3VXN - chains A and B of the 3 polymer chains in the assembly; structure by X-ray diffraction, 1.95 A resolution.

[Chain A]
Molecule: HLA class I histocompatibility antigen, A-24 alpha chain
Source organism: Homo sapiens
UniProt: P05534 (1A24_HUMAN); residues 1-274 here correspond to UniProt positions 25-298 (UniProt number = residue number + 24)
Sequence (275 residues; numbered 0 to 274; the number before each row is that of its first residue; numbering starts at 0):
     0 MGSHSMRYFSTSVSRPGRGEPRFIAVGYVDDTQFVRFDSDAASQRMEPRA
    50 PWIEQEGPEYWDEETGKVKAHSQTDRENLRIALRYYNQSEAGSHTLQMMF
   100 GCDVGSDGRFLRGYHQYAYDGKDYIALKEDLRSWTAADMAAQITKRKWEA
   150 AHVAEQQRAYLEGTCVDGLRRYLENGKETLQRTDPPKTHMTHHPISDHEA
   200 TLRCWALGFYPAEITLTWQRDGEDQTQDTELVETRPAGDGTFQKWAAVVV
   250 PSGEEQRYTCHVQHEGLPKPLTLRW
Unresolved in the structure: 0
Disulfide bonds: Cys101-Cys164, Cys203-Cys259
Sequence notes: expression tag (0)

[Chain B]
Molecule: Beta-2-microglobulin
Source organism: Homo sapiens
UniProt: P61769 (B2MG_HUMAN); residues 1-99 here correspond to UniProt positions 21-119 (UniProt number = residue number + 20)
Sequence (100 residues; each row starts with the number of its first residue; numbering starts at 0):
     0 MIQRTPKIQVYSRHPAENGKSNFLNCYVSGFHPSDIEVDLLKNGERIEKV
    50 EHSDLSFSKDWSFYLLYYTEFTPTEKDEYACRVNHVTLSQPKIVKWDRDM
Unresolved in the structure: 0
Disulfide bonds: Cys25-Cys80
Sequence notes: expression tag (0)
Curated features (UniProtKB/Swiss-Prot):
  - modified residue: Gln2 (Pyrrolidone carboxylic acid)
  - glycosylation: Ile1 (N-linked (Glc) (glycation) isoleucine), Lys19 (N-linked (Glc) (glycation) lysine), Lys41 (N-linked (Glc) (glycation) lysine), Lys48 (N-linked (Glc) (glycation) lysine), Lys58 (N-linked (Glc) (glycation) lysine), Lys91 (N-linked (Glc) (glycation) lysine), Lys94 (N-linked (Glc) (glycation) lysine)

[Interface between chain A and chain B]
Pairs across the interface - 54 pairs, chain A then chain B:
  Phe8(A) - Ser55(B)
  Phe8(A) - Phe56(B)  hydrophobic
  Ser9(A) - Phe56(B)
  Thr10(A) - Phe56(B)
  Thr10(A) - Phe62(B)
  Val12(A) - Ser33(B)
  Ile23(A) - Leu54(B)  hydrophobic
  Val25(A) - Asp53(B)
  Val25(A) - Leu54(B)
  Val25(A) - Ser55(B)
  Tyr27(A) - Ser55(B)
  Tyr27(A) - Tyr63(B)  hydrogen bond
  Gln32(A) - Asp53(B)  hydrogen bond
  Arg35(A) - Asp53(B)  salt bridge
  Arg48(A) - Asp53(B)  salt bridge
  Gln96(A) - His31(B)
  Gln96(A) - Phe56(B)
  Gln96(A) - Trp60(B)  hydrogen bond (side chain-backbone)
  Gln96(A) - Phe62(B)
  Met97(A) - Phe56(B)
  Gln115(A) - Trp60(B)
  Tyr116(A) - Trp60(B)
  Ala117(A) - Trp60(B)  hydrophobic
  Asp119(A) - Ile1(B)
  Asp119(A) - His31(B)
  Gly120(A) - Arg3(B)  hydrogen bond (backbone-side chain)
  Gly120(A) - His31(B)  hydrogen bond (backbone-side chain)
  Lys121(A) - Ile1(B)
  Asp122(A) - Trp60(B)  hydrogen bond
  Thr190(A) - Asp98(B)  hydrogen bond
  His192(A) - Asp98(B)  salt bridge
  Arg202(A) - Asp98(B)  salt bridge
  Arg202(A) - Met99(B)  hydrogen bond (side chain-backbone)
  Trp204(A) - Asp98(B)  hydrogen bond
  Trp204(A) - Met99(B)  hydrophobic
  Val231(A) - Gln8(B)
  Glu232(A) - Gln8(B)  hydrogen bond (backbone-side chain)
  Glu232(A) - Ser28(B)
  Thr233(A) - Tyr26(B)
  Arg234(A) - Gln8(B)  hydrogen bond
  Arg234(A) - Tyr10(B)
  Arg234(A) - Tyr26(B)
  Arg234(A) - Met99(B)  hydrogen bond
  Pro235(A) - Tyr10(B)  hydrogen bond (backbone-side chain)
  Pro235(A) - Tyr26(B)
  Pro235(A) - Leu65(B)  hydrophobic
  Ala236(A) - Arg12(B)  hydrogen bond (backbone-side chain)
  Ala236(A) - Asn24(B)  hydrogen bond (backbone-side chain)
  Gly237(A) - Arg12(B)  hydrogen bond (backbone-side chain)
  Asp238(A) - Arg12(B)
  Gln242(A) - Tyr10(B)
  Gln242(A) - Ser11(B)
  Gln242(A) - Arg12(B)
  Trp244(A) - Met99(B)
Other interface residues (no listed pair), chain A (36 interface residues in all): Thr94, Met98, Leu206
Other interface residues (no listed pair), chain B (23 interface residues in all): His13, Pro14

[Summary]
The interface between chain A and chain B involves 36 residues on one side and 23 on the other, with 16
hydrogen bonds and 4 salt bridges. Polar contacts include Arg35(A)-Asp53(B), Arg48(A)-Asp53(B) and
His192(A)-Asp98(B).
Here chain A is HLA class I histocompatibility antigen, A-24 alpha chain and chain B is Beta-2-microglobulin,
both from Homo sapiens. Entry 3VXN (HLA-A24 in complex with HIV-1 Nef134-10(wt)) was determined by X-ray
diffraction (same publication as 3VXM, 3VXO, 3VXP, 3VXQ, 3VXR, 3VXS and 3 further entries).
